Entry 3WEK (X-ray diffraction, 1.85 A resolution); this record covers chain A.

[Chain A]
Molecule: Squalene synthase
From: Homo sapiens
Notes: EC 2.5.1.21
UniProtKB: P37268 (FDFT_HUMAN); residues 31-370 here = UniProt positions 31-370
Sequence (343 residues; row label = number of the first residue in the row):
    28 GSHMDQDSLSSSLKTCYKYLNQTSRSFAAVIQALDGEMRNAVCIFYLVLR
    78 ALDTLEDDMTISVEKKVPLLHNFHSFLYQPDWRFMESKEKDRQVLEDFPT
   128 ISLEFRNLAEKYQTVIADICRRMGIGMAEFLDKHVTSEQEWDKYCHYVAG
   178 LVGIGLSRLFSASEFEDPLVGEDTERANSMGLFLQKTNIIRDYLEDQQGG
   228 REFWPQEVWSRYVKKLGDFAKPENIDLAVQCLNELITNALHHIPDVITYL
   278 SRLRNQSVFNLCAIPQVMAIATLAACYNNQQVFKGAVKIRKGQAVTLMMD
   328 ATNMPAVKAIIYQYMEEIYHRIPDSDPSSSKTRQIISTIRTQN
Disordered / not traced: 28-34, 370
Construct notes: expression tag (28-30); engineered mutation Leu288 (Phe in P37268)
Curated features (UniProtKB/Swiss-Prot):
  - binding site (NADP(+)): Arg52, Arg77, Arg218, Lys315, Arg317
  - binding site (Mg(2+)): Asp80, Glu83, Asp84
  - natural variant: Lys45 (K45R: Influences plasma cholesterol levels)
Metal / ion sites: Mg2+: Asp80, Glu83, Asp84
Small-molecule neighbours: PS7 ({(1R,2R,3R)-2-[(3E)-4,8-dimethylnona-3,7-dien-1-yl]-2-methyl-3-[(1E,5E)-2,6,10-trimethylundeca-1,5,9-trien-1-yl]cyclopropyl}methyl trihydrogen diphosphate): Thr50, Ser51, Arg52, Ser53, Phe54, Ile58, Val69, Phe72, Tyr73, Leu76, Arg77, Asp80, Met150, Val175, Ala176, Val179, Gly180, Leu183, Ser184, Ala204, Met207, Gly208, Leu211, Gln212, Asn215, Tyr276, Cys289

[In short]
Ligands of chain A: compound PS7. Asp80, Glu83 and Asp84 coordinate Mg2+. Curated annotation (UniProt) lists 5
NADP+-binding residues and 3 Mg2+-binding residues.
Chain A is Squalene synthase (Homo sapiens); the structure, Crystal structure of the human squalene synthase
F288L mutant in complex with presqualene pyrophosphate, was determined by X-ray diffraction together with
3WEF, 3WEG, 3WEH, 3WEI and 3WEJ from the same study.
